4M84 - chain A; structure by X-ray diffraction, 2.00 A resolution.

Chain A:
Protein: Calmodulin-domain protein kinase 1
From: Toxoplasma gondii
Notes: EC 2.7.11.17
UniProtKB: Q9BJF5 (Q9BJF5_TOXGO); residues 30-507 here correspond to UniProt positions 31-508 (UniProt number = residue number + 1)
Sequence (484 residues; each row starts with the number of its first residue):
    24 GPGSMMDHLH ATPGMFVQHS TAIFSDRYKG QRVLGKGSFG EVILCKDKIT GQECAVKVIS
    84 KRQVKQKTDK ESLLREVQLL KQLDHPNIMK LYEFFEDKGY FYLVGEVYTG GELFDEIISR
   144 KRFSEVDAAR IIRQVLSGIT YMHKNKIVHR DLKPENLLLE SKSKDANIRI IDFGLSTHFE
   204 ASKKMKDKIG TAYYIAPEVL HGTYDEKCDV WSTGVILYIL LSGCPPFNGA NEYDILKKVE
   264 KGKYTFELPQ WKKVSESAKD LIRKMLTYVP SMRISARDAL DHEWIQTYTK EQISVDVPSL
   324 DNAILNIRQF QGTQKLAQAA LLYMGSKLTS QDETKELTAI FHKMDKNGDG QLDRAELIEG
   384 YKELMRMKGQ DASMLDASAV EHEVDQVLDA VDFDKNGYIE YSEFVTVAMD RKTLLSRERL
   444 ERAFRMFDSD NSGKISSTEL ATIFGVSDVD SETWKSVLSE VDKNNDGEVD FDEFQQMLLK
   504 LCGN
Disordered / not traced: 24-43
Construct notes: expression tag (24-29)
Residues lining bound ligands: 21E (5-amino-1-tert-butyl-3-(quinolin-2-yl)-1H-pyrazole-4-carboxamide): Leu57, Gly58, Lys59, Val65, Ala78, Lys80, Met112, Leu114, Leu126, Val127, Gly128, Glu129, Val130, Tyr131, Leu181, Ile194, Asp195, Leu198
Reported in the primary citation:
  - binding site for 21E: Glu129, Tyr131

In short:
Chain A binds compound 21E. From the paper: a binding site for 21E at Glu129 and Tyr131.
Chain A is Calmodulin-domain protein kinase 1 (Toxoplasma gondii); the structure, Calcium-Dependent Protein
Kinase 1 from Toxoplasma gondii (TgCDPK1) in complex with inhibitor UW1455, was determined by X-ray
diffraction together with 4ONA from the same study.
